1IHF - chains E and B of the 5 polymer chains in the assembly; structure by X-ray diffraction, 2.50 A resolution.

[Chain E]
Molecule: 20-nt DNA strand
Sequence (20 nucleotides; numbered 30 to 49; the number before each row is that of its first residue):
    30 GCTTATCAAT TTGTTGCACC
Bound ions: Cd2+: DG30 (shared with Glu73(B) of chain B)

[Chain B]
Protein: Protein (integration host factor (beta) (ihf))
From: Escherichia coli
Reference sequence: P0A6Y1 (IHFB_ECOLI); residue numbers follow UniProt; this construct covers 1-94
Amino-acid sequence (94 residues; row label = number of the first residue in the row):
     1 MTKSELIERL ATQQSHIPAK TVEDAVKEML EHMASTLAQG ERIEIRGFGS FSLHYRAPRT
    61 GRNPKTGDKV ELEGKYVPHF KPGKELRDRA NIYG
Bound ions: Cd2+ site 1: Gln14, His16 (shared with 1 residue of chain A); Cd2+ site 2: Glu41 (shared with 2 residues of chain A); Cd2+ site 3: Ser52, His54, His79; Cd2+ site 4: Thr60 (shared with 1 residue of chain D); Cd2+ site 5: Glu73 (shared with DG30(E) of chain E)
UniProt features mapped onto this chain:
  - mutagenesis: Glu44 (E44G/K/V: Altered DNA-binding specificity)
From the paper describing this entry:
  - binding site for the 15-nt DNA strand: Pro64
  - binding site for the 20-nt DNA strand (chain E): Arg46
  - specificity-determining residues: Arg46
  - contacts within the chain: Arg42-Glu44, Glu44-Arg46
  - binding site for the 35-nt DNA strand: Arg42, Val70, Leu72

[How chain E and chain B interact]
Residue-residue contacts (9):
  DT33(E) with Arg56(B), hydrogen bond to the phosphate
  DA34(E) with His54(B), salt bridge to the phosphate; Arg56(B), salt bridge to the phosphate
  DT35(E) with His79(B), salt bridge to the phosphate
  DT44(E) with Arg46(B), hydrogen bond to the base
  DG45(E) with Glu44(B), phosphate contact; Arg46(B), phosphate contact
  DC46(E) with Ile45(B), phosphate contact; Arg46(B), hydrogen bond to the phosphate
Also at the interface, not in a pair above, chain B (7 interface residues in all): Ala57

[Overview]
Chain E and chain B form an interface of 6 and 7 residues respectively; the contacts include 3 hydrogen bonds
and 3 salt bridges. Polar contacts include DT44(E)-Arg46(B), DT33(E)-Arg56(B) and DC46(E)-Arg46(B). From the
paper: a binding site for the 35-nt DNA strand at Arg42(B), Val70(B) and Leu72(B); a binding site for the
15-nt DNA strand at Pro64(B).
Chain E is a 20-nt DNA strand and chain B is Protein (integration host factor (beta) (ihf)) (Escherichia
coli); the structure, Integration host factor/DNA complex, was determined by X-ray diffraction.
